7QIQ - chains D and H of the 8 polymer chains in the assembly; structure by X-ray diffraction, 1.85 A resolution.

[Chain D (and H)]
Name: Pancreatic trypsin inhibitor
Notes: chain H of this document is another copy of the same molecule, construct and numbering; everything in this record applies to it too
UniProt: P00974 (BPT1_BOVIN); residues 1-58 here correspond to UniProt positions 36-93 (UniProt number = residue number + 35)
Sequence (58 residues; numbered 1 to 58; the number before each row is that of its first residue):
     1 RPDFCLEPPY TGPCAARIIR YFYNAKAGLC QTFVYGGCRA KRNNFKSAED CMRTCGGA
Construct notes: engineered mutation Ala15 (Lys50 in P00974)
Modified residues: Ala15 (alpha-aminobutyric acid; ABA)
Disulfide bonds: Cys5-Cys55, Cys14-Cys38, Cys30-Cys51

[Chain D / chain H interface]
Pairs across the interface (14):
  Arg17(D) - Ala27(H)  hydrogen bond (side chain-backbone)
  Arg17(D) - Gly28(H)
  Ile19(D) - Leu29(H)  hydrophobic
  Tyr21(D) - Tyr21(H)
  Tyr21(D) - Ala48(H)
  Ala27(D) - Arg17(H)  hydrogen bond (backbone-side chain)
  Gly28(D) - Arg17(H)
  Leu29(D) - Ile19(H)  hydrophobic
  Cys30(D) - Thr32(H)  hydrogen bond (backbone-side chain)
  Gln31(D) - Gln31(H)
  Gln31(D) - Thr32(H)  hydrogen bond (side chain-backbone)
  Thr32(D) - Cys30(H)  hydrogen bond (side chain-backbone)
  Thr32(D) - Gln31(H)  hydrogen bond (backbone-side chain)
  Ala48(D) - Tyr21(H)
Interface residues without a listed pair, chain D (12 interface residues in all): Val34, Met52
Interface residues without a listed pair, chain H (12 interface residues in all): Val34, Met52

[Summary]
The chain D/chain H interface involves 12 residues from each chain; the contacts include 6 hydrogen bonds.
Polar pairs include Arg17(D)-Ala27(H), Cys30(D)-Thr32(H) and Gln31(D)-Thr32(H).
Both chains are Pancreatic trypsin inhibitor. Entry 7QIQ (CRYSTAL STRUCTURE OF THE P1 aminobutanoic acid (ABU)
BPTI MUTANT- BOVINE CHYMOTRYPSIN COMPLEX) was determined by X-ray diffraction (same publication as 7QIS and
7QIT).
